4ROC - chains A and T of the 4 polymer chains in the assembly; structure by X-ray diffraction, 1.90 A resolution.

# Chain A
Name: Transcription factor IIIB 50 kDa subunit
Source organism: Homo sapiens
UniProtKB: Q9HAW0 (BRF2_HUMAN); residue numbers follow UniProt; this construct covers 62-419
Chain sequence (360 residues; each row starts with the number of its first residue):
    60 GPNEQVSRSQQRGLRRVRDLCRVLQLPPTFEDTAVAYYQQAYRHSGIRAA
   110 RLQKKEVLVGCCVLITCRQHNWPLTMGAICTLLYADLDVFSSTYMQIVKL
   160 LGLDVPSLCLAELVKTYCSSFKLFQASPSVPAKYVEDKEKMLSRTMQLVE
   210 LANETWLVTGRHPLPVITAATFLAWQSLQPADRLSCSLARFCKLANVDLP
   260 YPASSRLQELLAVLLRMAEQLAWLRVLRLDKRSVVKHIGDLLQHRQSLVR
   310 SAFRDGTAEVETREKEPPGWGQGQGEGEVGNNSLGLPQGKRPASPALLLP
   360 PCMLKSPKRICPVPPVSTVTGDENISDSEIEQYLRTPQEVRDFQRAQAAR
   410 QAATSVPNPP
Not modelled in the structure: 60-64, 315-355, 408-419
Construct notes: expression tag (60-61)
UniProt features mapped onto this chain:
  - region: Ala108 to Lys114 (Interaction with target DNA), Leu357 to Leu363 (Required for the formation of a ternary complex with DNA and TBP)
  - modified residue: Ser353 (Phosphoserine), Cys361 (Cysteine sulfenic acid (-SOH))
  - mutagenesis: Arg110 (R110A: Decreases affinity for DNA), Cys361 (C361A: Abolishes response to oxidative stress. Abolishes the decrease in the formation of a ternary complex with DNA and TBP in response to oxidative stress ...)
What the authors report for this chain:
  - binding site for Non-template strand (chain T): Ala108, Arg110, Lys113, Cys361
  - binding site for Template strand: Arg110, Lys114
  - specificity-determining residues: Arg110, Tyr260
  - mutagenesis - R110A: decreased binding to DNA
  - post-translational modification sites: Cys361, Cys370
  - mutagenesis - C361A: unchanged binding to TBP/DNA complexes
  - mutagenesis - C361D (50-fold): decreased binding to TBP-DNA complexes
  - mutagenesis - C361D: unchanged binding to TATA-box-binding protein

# Chain T
Molecule: Non-template strand
Sequence (28 nucleotides; numbered 1 to 28; the number before each row is that of its first residue):
     1 CTGTCACACCTATTTTAAGCCCTTCAAT
Not modelled in the structure: 28

# Chain A / chain T interface
Residue-residue contacts - 19 pairs, chain A then chain T:
  Gly105(A) with DA8(T), sugar contact
  Ala108(A) with DC7(T), base contact; DA8(T), sugar contact
  Ala109(A) with DA8(T), phosphate contact; DC9(T), phosphate contact
  Arg110(A) with DA8(T), hydrogen bond to the base; DC9(T), hydrogen bond to the base
  Lys113(A) with DC9(T), salt bridge to the phosphate
  Gly219(A) with DG19(T), sugar contact
  Arg220(A) with DG19(T), salt bridge to the phosphate; DC20(T), phosphate contact
  His221(A) with DC20(T), hydrogen bond to the phosphate
  Tyr260(A) with DC21(T), base contact; DC22(T), hydrogen bond to the base
  Pro261(A) with DC20(T), phosphate contact; DC21(T), phosphate contact
  Arg265(A) with DC20(T), salt bridge to the phosphate
  Cys361(A) with DA18(T), sugar contact; DG19(T), phosphate contact
Interface residues without a listed pair, chain A (13 interface residues in all): Arg368
Interface residues without a listed pair, chain T (9 interface residues in all): DA17

# In short
13 residues of chain A face 9 of chain T across their interface; the contacts include 4 hydrogen bonds and 3
salt bridges. Polar contacts include Arg110(A)-DA8(T), Arg110(A)-DC9(T) and Tyr260(A)-DC22(T). The paper
reports a binding site for Non-template strand (chain T) at Ala108(A), Arg110(A) and Lys113(A) among others;
R110A of chain A reduces binding to DNA; 3 substitutions were tested in all.
Chain A is Transcription factor IIIB 50 kDa subunit (Homo sapiens) and chain T is Non-template strand; the
structure, Human TFIIB-related factor 2 (Brf2) and TBP bound to U6#2 promoter, was determined by X-ray
diffraction (same publication as 4ROD and 4ROE).
